Entry 3UAA (X-ray diffraction, 1.70 A resolution); this record covers chain A.

Chain A:
Protein: Blue copper oxidase CueO
Organism: Escherichia coli
UniProtKB: P36649 (CUEO_ECOLI); residue numbers follow UniProt; this construct covers 29-516
Sequence (489 residues; each row starts with the number of its first residue):
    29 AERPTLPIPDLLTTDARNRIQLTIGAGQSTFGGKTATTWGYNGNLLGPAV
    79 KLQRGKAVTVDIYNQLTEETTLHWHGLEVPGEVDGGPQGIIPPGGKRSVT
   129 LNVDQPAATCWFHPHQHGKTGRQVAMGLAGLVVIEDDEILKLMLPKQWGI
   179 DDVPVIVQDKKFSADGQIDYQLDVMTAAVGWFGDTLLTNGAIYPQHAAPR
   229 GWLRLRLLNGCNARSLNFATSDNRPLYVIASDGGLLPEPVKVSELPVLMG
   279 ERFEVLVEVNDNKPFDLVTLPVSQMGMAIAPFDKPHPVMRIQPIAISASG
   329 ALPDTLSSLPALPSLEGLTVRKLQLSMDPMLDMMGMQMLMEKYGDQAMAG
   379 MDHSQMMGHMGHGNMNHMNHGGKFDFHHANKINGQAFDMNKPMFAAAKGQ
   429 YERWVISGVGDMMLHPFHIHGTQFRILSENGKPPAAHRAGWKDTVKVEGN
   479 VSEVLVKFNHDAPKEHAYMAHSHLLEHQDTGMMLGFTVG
Unresolved in the structure: 382-394
Construct notes: engineered mutation Ser500 (Cys in P36649), Gln506 (Glu in P36649); expression tag (517)
Metal / ion sites: Cu ion site 1: His101, His446 (together with acetate ion, oxygen atom); Cu ion site 2: His103, His141, His501 (together with oxygen atom); Cu ion site 3: His143, His448, His499 (together with oxygen atom)
Small-molecule neighbours:
  - oxygen atom, molecule 1: His101, His103, His141, His143, His446, His448, His499, His501, Gln506
  - oxygen atom, molecule 2: His101, His103, Gly104, His141, His143, His446, His448, His499, His501
Swiss-Prot annotation at these positions:
  - binding site (Cu cation): His101, His103, His141, His143, His443, His446, His448, His499, His501, His505
  - mutagenesis: Glu106 (E106F: Increases oxidase activity with ABTS as substrate), Gly304 (G304K: Retains 20% of cuprous oxidase activity. Increases oxidase activity with ABTS as substrate. Shows dramatic conformational changes in methionine-rich helix and the relative regulatory loop), Met355 (M355L: Almost loss of oxidase activity with 2,6-DMP as substrate. Loss of the copper tolerance phenotype), Pro357 to His406 (Retains only 10% of cuprous oxidase activity. 30-fold and 10-fold increase in activities with ABTS and pPD, respectively, in the absence of exogenous Cu(2+), but does not change these activities in ...), Asp360 (D360A: Strong decrease in oxidase activity with 2,6-DMP as substrate. Loss of the copper tolerance phenotype), Asp439 (D439A: Decrease in oxidase activity with 2,6-DMP as substrate), Met441 (M441L: Strong decrease in oxidase activity with 2,6-DMP as substrate. Affects copper incorporation into the T1 copper site)
From the paper describing this entry:
  - Cu ion coordination: His141, His499
  - mutagenesis - C500S/E506Q: abolished binding to T1Cu

Overview:
Ligands of chain A: oxygen atom. His101 and His446 form the Cu ion site 1. His103, His141 and His501
coordinate Cu ion site 2. UniProt lists 10 Cu cation-binding residues and 8 mutagenesis sites. From the paper:
C500S/E506Q abolish binding to T1Cu; Cu ion coordination by His141 and His499.
Chain A is Blue copper oxidase CueO (Escherichia coli); the structure, Multicopper Oxidase CueO mutant
C500SE506Q (data1), was determined by X-ray diffraction (same publication as 3UAB, 3UAC, 3UAD and 3UAE).
